Entry 8VWT (electron microscopy, 3.30 A resolution); this record covers chains E and I of the 11 polymer chains in the assembly.

[Chain E]
Protein: Histone H3.2
Organism: Homo sapiens
Reference sequence: Q71DI3 (H32_HUMAN); residues 1-135 here correspond to UniProt positions 2-136 (UniProt number = residue number + 1)
Chain sequence (135 residues; numbered 1 to 135; the number before each row is that of its first residue):
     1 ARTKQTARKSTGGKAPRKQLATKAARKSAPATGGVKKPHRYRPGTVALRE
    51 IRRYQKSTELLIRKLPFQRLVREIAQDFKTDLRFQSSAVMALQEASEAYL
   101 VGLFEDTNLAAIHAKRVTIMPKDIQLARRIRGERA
Not modelled in the structure: 1-37, 135
Differences from the reference sequence: engineered mutation Ala-110 (Cys111 in Q71DI3)
Curated features (UniProtKB/Swiss-Prot):
  - modified residue: Arg-2 (Asymmetric dimethylarginine), Thr-3 (Phosphothreonine), Lys-4 (Allysine), Gln-5 (5-glutamyl dopamine), Thr-6 (Phosphothreonine), Arg-8 (Citrulline), Lys-9 (N6,N6,N6-trimethyllysine), Ser-10 (ADP-ribosylserine), Thr-11 (Phosphothreonine), Lys-14 (N6-(2-hydroxyisobutyryl)lysine), Arg-17 (Asymmetric dimethylarginine), Lys-18 (N6-(2-hydroxyisobutyryl)lysine), Lys-23 (N6-(2-hydroxyisobutyryl)lysine), Arg-26 (Citrulline), Lys-27 (N6,N6,N6-trimethyllysine), Ser-28 (ADP-ribosylserine), Lys-36 (N6,N6,N6-trimethyllysine), Lys-37 (N6-methyllysine), Tyr-41 (Phosphotyrosine), Lys-56 (N6,N6,N6-trimethyllysine) and 8 more in UniProt
  - lipidation: Lys-18 (N6-decanoyllysine)

[Chain I]
Molecule: 601 I strand (non-damaged strand)
Sequence (147 nucleotides; each row starts with the number of its first residue):
     1 ATCGAGAATCCCGGTGCCGAGGCCGCTCAATTGGTCGTAGACAGCTCTAG
    51 CACCGCTTAAACGCACGTACGCGCTGTCCCCCGCGTTTTAACCGCCAAGG
   101 GGATTACTCCCTAGTCTCCAGGCACGTGTCAGATCTATACATCCGAT

[Interface between chain E and chain I]
Residue-residue contacts - 19 pairs, chain E then chain I:
  His-39(E) with DA7(I), phosphate contact
  Arg-40(E) with DG83(I), hydrogen bond to the sugar
  Tyr-41(E) with DA8(I), sugar contact; DG83(I), sugar contact; DC84(I), hydrogen bond to the phosphate
  Pro-43(E) with DG83(I), phosphate contact
  Gly-44(E) with DG83(I), hydrogen bond to the phosphate
  Val-46(E) with DG83(I), phosphate contact
  Ala-47(E) with DG83(I), hydrogen bond to the phosphate
  Arg-49(E) with DT9(I), salt bridge to the phosphate
  Arg-63(E) with DC92(I), salt bridge to the phosphate
  Lys-64(E) with DC92(I), hydrogen bond to the phosphate
  Leu-65(E) with DA91(I), sugar contact; DC92(I), hydrogen bond to the phosphate
  Pro-66(E) with DA91(I), sugar contact
  Arg-69(E) with DA91(I), salt bridge to the phosphate
  Arg-83(E) with DG100(I), hydrogen bond to the sugar; DG101(I), sugar contact
  Lys-115(E) with DG73(I), salt bridge to the phosphate
Other interface residues (no listed pair), chain E (17 interface residues in all): Arg-42, Lys-56
Other interface residues (no listed pair), chain I (12 interface residues in all): DG6, DC10

[Summary]
The interface between chain E and chain I involves 17 residues on one side and 12 on the other, with 7
hydrogen bonds and 4 salt bridges. Polar pairs include Arg-40(E)/DG83(I), Arg-83(E)/DG100(I) and
Tyr-41(E)/DC84(I).
Here chain E is Histone H3.2 (Homo sapiens) and chain I is 601 I strand (non-damaged strand). Entry 8VWT (OGG1
bound to a nucleosome containing 8oxoG at SHL-6 (composite map)) was determined by electron microscopy (same
publication as 8VWS, 8VWU and 8VWV).
